PDB entry 6V8I | electron microscopy, 3.70 A resolution | chains BN and DM of the 72 polymer chains in the assembly

# Chain BN (and DM)
Molecule: Fiber Upper, gp68
From: Staphylococcus virus 80alpha
Notes: chain DM of this document is another copy of the same molecule, construct and numbering; everything in this record applies to it too
Reference sequence: A4ZFD4 (A4ZFD4_9CAUD); residue numbers follow UniProt; this construct covers 1-390
Sequence (390 residues; row label = number of the first residue in the row):
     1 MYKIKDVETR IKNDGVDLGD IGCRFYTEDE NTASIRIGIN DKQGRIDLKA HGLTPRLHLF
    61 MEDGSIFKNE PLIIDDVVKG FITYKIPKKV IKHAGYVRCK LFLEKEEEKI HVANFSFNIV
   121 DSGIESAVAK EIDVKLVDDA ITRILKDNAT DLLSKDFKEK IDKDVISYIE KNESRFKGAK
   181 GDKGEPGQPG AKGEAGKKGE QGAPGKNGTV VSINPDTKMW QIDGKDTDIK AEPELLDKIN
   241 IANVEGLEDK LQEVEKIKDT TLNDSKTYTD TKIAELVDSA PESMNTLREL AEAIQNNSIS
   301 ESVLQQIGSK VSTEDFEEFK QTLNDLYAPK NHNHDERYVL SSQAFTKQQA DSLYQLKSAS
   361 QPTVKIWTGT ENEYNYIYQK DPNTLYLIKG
Disordered / not traced: 122-390 (chain DM: 124-390)

# Chain BN / chain DM interface
Residue-residue contacts - 37 pairs, chain BN then chain DM:
  M1(BN) - I11(DM)  hydrophobic
  M1(BN) - D41(DM)
  M1(BN) - I46(DM)  hydrophobic
  M1(BN) - H51(DM)
  Y2(BN) - I11(DM)
  Y2(BN) - K42(DM)  hydrogen bond (backbone-side chain)
  K3(BN) - K12(DM)
  K3(BN) - N13(DM)
  K3(BN) - I110(DM)
  K3(BN) - H111(DM)
  I4(BN) - N13(DM)
  K5(BN) - N13(DM)
  G22(BN) - D14(DM)
  C23(BN) - N13(DM)  hydrogen bond (side chain-backbone)
  C23(BN) - D14(DM)
  R24(BN) - N13(DM)  hydrogen bond (backbone-backbone)
  R24(BN) - D14(DM)  hydrogen bond (side chain-backbone)
  R24(BN) - G15(DM)  hydrogen bond (backbone-backbone)
  F25(BN) - N13(DM)
  Y26(BN) - G15(DM)
  Y26(BN) - V16(DM)  hydrogen bond (side chain-backbone)
  Y26(BN) - H111(DM)
  E28(BN) - F102(DM)
  E28(BN) - K109(DM)
  E28(BN) - H111(DM)  salt bridge
  D29(BN) - K109(DM)
  D29(BN) - I110(DM)
  D29(BN) - H111(DM)  hydrogen bond (side chain-backbone)
  E30(BN) - E107(DM)
  E30(BN) - E108(DM)  hydrogen bond (side chain-backbone)
  E30(BN) - K109(DM)  hydrogen bond (side chain-backbone)
  N31(BN) - E107(DM)  hydrogen bond
  T32(BN) - E108(DM)
  T32(BN) - K109(DM)
  T32(BN) - I110(DM)
  K88(BN) - E107(DM)
  D121(BN) - K100(DM)
Also at the interface, not in a pair above, chain DM (18 interface residues in all): N114

# Overview
17 residues of chain BN face 18 of chain DM across their interface, with 10 hydrogen bonds and 1 salt bridge.
Among the polar pairs are E28(BN)-H111(DM), Y2(BN)-K42(DM) and C23(BN)-N13(DM).
Both chains are Fiber Upper, gp68 (Staphylococcus virus 80alpha). Entry 6V8I (Composite atomic model of the
Staphylococcus aureus phage 80alpha baseplate) was determined by electron microscopy.
